PDB entry 6WIK | electron microscopy, 3.40 A resolution | chains D and A of the 3 polymer chains in the assembly

== Chain D ==
Molecule: 11F9 Fab heavy-chain
From: Mus musculus
Notes: antibody fragment or engineered binder
Amino-acid sequence (238 residues; row label = number of the first residue in the row):
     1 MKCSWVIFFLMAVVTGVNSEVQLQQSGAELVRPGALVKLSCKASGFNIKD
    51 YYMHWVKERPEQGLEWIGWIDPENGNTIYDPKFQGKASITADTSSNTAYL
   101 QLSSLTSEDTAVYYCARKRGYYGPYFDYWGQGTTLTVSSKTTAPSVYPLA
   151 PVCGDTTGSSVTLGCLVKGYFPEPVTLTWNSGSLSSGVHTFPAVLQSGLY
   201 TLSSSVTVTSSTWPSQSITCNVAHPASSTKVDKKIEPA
Not modelled in the structure: 1-19
Cystine bridges: C41-C115

== Chain A ==
Molecule: Solute carrier family 40 protein
From: Carlito syrichta
UniProtKB: A0A1U7U6F1 (A0A1U7U6F1_TARSY); numbering as in UniProt (aligned over 1-572)
Amino-acid sequence (577 residues; row label = number of the first residue in the row):
     1 MSRAREQERQGGCCRSLANYLTSAKFLLYLGHSLSTWGDRMWHFAVSVFL
    51 VELYGNSLLLTAVYGLVVAGSVLVLGAIIGDWVDKNARLKVAQTSLVIQN
   101 VSVILCGIILMMVFLHKDELLTMYHGWVLTSCYILIITIANIANLASTAT
   151 AITIQRDWIVVVAGEDRSKLANMNATVRRIDQLTNILAPMAVGQIMTYGS
   201 PVIGCGFISGWNLVSMCVEYFLLWKVYQKTPALAVKAALKVEETELKQLN
   251 LHKDTEPKPLEGTHLMGEKDPNIHELEHEQEPTCASQMAEPFRTFRDGWV
   301 SYYNQPIFLAGMGLAFLYMTVLGFDCITTGYAYTQGLSGSVLSILMGASA
   351 ITGIMGTVAFTWLRRKCGLVRTGLISGWAQISCLILCVISVFMPGSPLDL
   401 SVSPFEDIRSRFIQEELITPTKIPETIITTEMHISNGSDLHIAPEASPQS
   451 VPIISVSLLFAGVIAARIGLWSFDLTVTQLLQENVIESERGIINGVQNSM
   501 NYLLDLLHFIMVILAPNPEAFGLLVLISVSFVVMGHIMYFRFAQKTLGNQ
   551 LFVCGPDAKEVTNENQSNTSVVENLYQ
Not modelled in the structure: 1-16, 238-288, 396-452, 552-577
Construct notes: expression tag (573-577)

== How chain D and chain A interact ==
Residue-residue contacts - 25 pairs, chain D then chain A:
  K49(D) - R167(A)  hydrogen bond (backbone-side chain)
  D50(D) - D166(A)
  D50(D) - R167(A)
  Y51(D) - E165(A)  hydrogen bond
  Y51(D) - R167(A)
  Y52(D) - R167(A)
  W69(D) - L547(A)  hydrophobic
  E73(D) - R167(A)
  N74(D) - C367(A)
  N74(D) - G368(A)
  N76(D) - G368(A)
  N76(D) - R371(A)  hydrogen bond
  I78(D) - G548(A)
  R119(D) - E165(A)
  G120(D) - N484(A)
  Y121(D) - L369(A)
  Y121(D) - V370(A)  hydrophobic
  Y121(D) - N484(A)  hydrogen bond (backbone-side chain)
  Y121(D) - L547(A)  hydrophobic
  Y122(D) - P306(A)  hydrophobic
  Y122(D) - I307(A)  hydrophobic
  Y122(D) - N484(A)
  Y122(D) - K545(A)  hydrogen bond (side chain-backbone)
  Y122(D) - T546(A)  hydrogen bond
  P124(D) - I486(A)  hydrophobic
Interface residues without a listed pair, chain D (15 interface residues in all): D71
Interface residues without a listed pair, chain A (23 interface residues in all): G164, S168, R364, R365, K366, L480, F542

== In short ==
Chain D and chain A form an interface of 15 and 23 residues respectively, with 6 hydrogen bonds. Polar pairs
include K49(D)-R167(A), Y51(D)-E165(A) and N76(D)-R371(A).
Chain D is 11F9 Fab heavy-chain (Mus musculus) and chain A is Solute carrier family 40 protein (Carlito
syrichta); the structure, Cryo-EM structure of SLC40/ferroportin with Fab in the presence of hepcidin, was
determined by electron microscopy (same publication as 6VYH).
